PDB entry 8W5L | electron microscopy, 2.80 A resolution | chains A and H of the 5 polymer chains in the assembly

# Chain A
Molecule: Minor capsid protein A1
From: Escherichia phage Qbeta
UniProt: Q8LTE1 (A1_BPQBE); residues 0-132 here correspond to UniProt positions 1-133 (UniProt number = residue number + 1)
Chain sequence (133 residues; numbered 0 to 132; the number before each row is that of its first residue; numbering starts at 0):
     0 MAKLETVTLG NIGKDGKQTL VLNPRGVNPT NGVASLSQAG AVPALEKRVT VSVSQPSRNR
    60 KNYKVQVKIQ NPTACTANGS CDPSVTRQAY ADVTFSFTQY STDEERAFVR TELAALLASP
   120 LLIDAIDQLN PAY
Unresolved in the structure: 0

# Chain H
Molecule: Heavy chain of Ab16
From: Mus musculus
Chain sequence (124 residues; row label = number of the first residue in the row):
     1 VHSEVQLVES GGGLVKSGGS LKLSCAASGF TFSSYAMSWV RQTPEKRLEW VATISDGGRY
    61 IYYPDNVEGR FTISRDNAKN NLYLQMSHLK SEDTAIYHCA RDSSGYLPYF SYWGQGTLVT
   121 VSAA
Unresolved in the structure: 1-3, 118-124
Disulfide bonds: C25-C99

# How chain A and chain H interact
Pairs across the interface - 13 pairs, chain A then chain H:
  N10(A) with R59(H), hydrogen bond; Y60(H)
  K13(A) with S33(H), hydrogen bond (side chain-backbone); G57(H)
  D14(A) with R59(H)
  G15(A) with R59(H), hydrogen bond (backbone-side chain)
  P119(A) with S34(H); Y35(H), hydrophobic; S104(H)
  I122(A) with S34(H); D56(H)
  D123(A) with T31(H), hydrogen bond; S34(H)

# In short
The interface between chain A and chain H involves 7 residues on one side and 9 on the other; the contacts
include 4 hydrogen bonds. Among the polar pairs are N10(A)-R59(H), K13(A)-S33(H) and G15(A)-R59(H).
Chain A is Minor capsid protein A1 (Escherichia phage Qbeta) and chain H is Heavy chain of Ab16 (Mus
musculus); the structure, Cryo-EM structure of Qb-Ab16, was determined by electron microscopy (same
publication as 8W5D, 8W5E, 8W5F, 8W5G, 8W5M, 8W5N and 8 further entries).
